Entry 2L3C (solution NMR); this record covers chains A and B.

[Chain A]
Molecule: Double-stranded RNA-specific editase 1
From: Rattus norvegicus
Notes: EC 3.5.-.-
UniProt: P51400 (RED1_RAT); residues 1-74 here correspond to UniProt positions 74-147 (UniProt number = residue number + 73)
Amino-acid sequence (74 residues; row label = number of the first residue in the row):
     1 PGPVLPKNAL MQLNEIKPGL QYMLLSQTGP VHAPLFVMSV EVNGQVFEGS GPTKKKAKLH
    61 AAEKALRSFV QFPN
Curated features (UniProtKB/Swiss-Prot):
  - region (Interaction with substrate RNA): Leu10 to Glu15, Val31, His32
Reported in the primary citation:
  - specificity-determining residues: Met11, Val31
  - mutagenesis - M11A (20% editing), V31A/H32A (20% editing): decreased catalytic activity
  - binding site for the 34-nt RNA strand (chain B): Leu10, Met11, Asn14, Glu15, Val31, His32, Pro34, Phe36, Lys54

[Chain B]
Molecule: 34-nt RNA strand
From: Rattus norvegicus
Sequence (34 nucleotides; numbered 75 to 108; the number before each row is that of its first residue):
    75 GGUAGUAUAA CAAUAUCCGU GUUGUUAUAG UACC

[How chain A and chain B interact]
Contacting residue pairs (26; chain A residue first):
  Lys7(A) - A89(B)  sugar contact
  Lys7(A) - G95(B)  base contact
  Leu10(A) - G95(B)  sugar contact
  Met11(A) - A89(B)  base contact
  Met11(A) - U90(B)  sugar contact
  Met11(A) - C91(B)  base contact
  Asn14(A) - C91(B)  sugar contact
  Asn14(A) - G93(B)  base contact
  Glu15(A) - C91(B)  base contact
  Val31(A) - G79(B)  base contact
  Val31(A) - U80(B)  sugar contact
  Val31(A) - U105(B)  sugar contact
  Val31(A) - A106(B)  sugar contact
  His32(A) - G79(B)  sugar contact
  His32(A) - U80(B)  sugar contact
  His32(A) - A106(B)  sugar contact
  Pro34(A) - U80(B)  sugar contact
  Phe36(A) - A81(B)  phosphate contact
  Thr53(A) - U80(B)  phosphate contact
  Thr53(A) - A81(B)  phosphate contact
  Lys54(A) - A81(B)  phosphate contact
  Lys54(A) - U82(B)  phosphate contact
  Lys55(A) - U96(B)  phosphate contact
  Lys55(A) - U97(B)  phosphate contact
  Lys58(A) - G95(B)  phosphate contact
  Lys58(A) - U96(B)  phosphate contact
Interface residues without a listed pair, chain B (14 interface residues in all): G104
From the paper, about this interface:
  - interface residues, chain A: Leu10(A), Met11(A), Asn14(A), Glu15(A), Val31(A), His32(A), Pro34(A), Phe36(A), Lys54(A)

[Overview]
Chain A and chain B form an interface of 13 and 14 residues respectively. From the paper: a binding site for
the 34-nt RNA strand (chain B) at Leu10(A), Met11(A) and Asn14(A) among others; M11A and V31A/H32A of chain A
reduce catalytic activity.
Chain A is Double-stranded RNA-specific editase 1 and chain B is a 34-nt RNA strand, both from Rattus
norvegicus; the structure, Solution structure of ADAR2 dsRBM1 bound to LSL RNA, was determined by solution NMR
together with 2L2K and 2L3J from the same study.
